Entry 1LTS (X-ray diffraction, 1.95 A resolution); this record covers chains D and E of the 7 polymer chains in the assembly.

[Chain D (and E)]
Protein: Heat-labile enterotoxin, subunit B
From: Escherichia coli
Notes: chain E of this document is another copy of the same molecule, construct and numbering; everything in this record applies to it too
UniProtKB: P32890 (ELBP_ECOLI); residues 1-103 here correspond to UniProt positions 22-124 (UniProt number = residue number + 21)
Sequence (103 residues; each row starts with the number of its first residue):
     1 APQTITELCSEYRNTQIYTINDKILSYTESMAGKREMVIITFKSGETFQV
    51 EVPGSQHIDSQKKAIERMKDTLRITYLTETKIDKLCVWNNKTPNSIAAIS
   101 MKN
Cystine bridges: C9-C86

[How chain D and chain E interact]
Residue-residue contacts (63):
  A1(D) - R35(E)
  A1(D) - M37(E)  hydrophobic
  A1(D) - Q49(E)
  A1(D) - T92(E)  hydrogen bond (backbone-backbone)
  A1(D) - P93(E)
  P2(D) - R35(E)
  P2(D) - I39(E)
  P2(D) - P93(E)
  Q3(D) - I39(E)
  Q3(D) - T47(E)
  Q3(D) - P93(E)
  I5(D) - T28(E)
  L8(D) - S30(E)
  E11(D) - R35(E)  salt bridge
  Y12(D) - A32(E)
  Y12(D) - G33(E)  hydrogen bond (side chain-backbone)
  Y12(D) - R35(E)
  I58(D) - G33(E)
  I58(D) - K34(E)
  I58(D) - E36(E)
  S60(D) - E36(E)  hydrogen bond
  Q61(D) - M31(E)  hydrogen bond (side chain-backbone)
  Q61(D) - A32(E)
  Q61(D) - G33(E)
  Q61(D) - E36(E)
  K63(D) - E66(E)  salt bridge
  K63(D) - K69(E)
  A64(D) - M31(E)  hydrophobic
  A64(D) - E36(E)
  I65(D) - M31(E)  hydrophobic
  R67(D) - E29(E)
  R67(D) - E66(E)  salt bridge
  R67(D) - K69(E)
  R67(D) - D70(E)  salt bridge
  R67(D) - R73(E)  hydrogen bond (backbone-side chain)
  M68(D) - E29(E)
  D70(D) - R73(E)
  T71(D) - E29(E)  hydrogen bond
  T71(D) - R73(E)  hydrogen bond
  I74(D) - L77(E)  hydrophobic
  T80(D) - L77(E)
  W88(D) - M31(E)  hydrophobic
  I96(D) - M31(E)
  A97(D) - S30(E)
  A97(D) - M31(E)  hydrogen bond (backbone-backbone)
  A97(D) - A32(E)  hydrogen bond (backbone-backbone)
  A98(D) - E29(E)
  A98(D) - S30(E)
  I99(D) - T28(E)
  I99(D) - E29(E)  hydrogen bond (backbone-backbone)
  S100(D) - Y27(E)
  S100(D) - T28(E)
  M101(D) - S26(E)
  M101(D) - Y27(E)  hydrogen bond (backbone-backbone)
  M101(D) - Y76(E)
  K102(D) - L25(E)
  K102(D) - S26(E)
  K102(D) - Y76(E)  hydrogen bond (backbone-side chain)
  N103(D) - K23(E)  hydrogen bond (backbone-side chain)
  N103(D) - I24(E)
  N103(D) - L25(E)  hydrogen bond (backbone-backbone)
  N103(D) - Y76(E)  hydrogen bond (backbone-side chain)
  N103(D) - E79(E)  hydrogen bond
Other interface residues (no listed pair), chain D (31 interface residues in all): T4, V50, E51
Other interface residues (no listed pair), chain E (29 interface residues in all): P53, I74

[In short]
31 residues of chain D and 29 residues of chain E are in contact; the contacts include 16 hydrogen bonds and 4
salt bridges. Polar contacts include E11(D)-R35(E), K63(D)-E66(E) and R67(D)-E66(E).
Chain D and chain E are both Heat-labile enterotoxin, subunit B (Escherichia coli); the structure, Refined
structure of E. coli heat labile enterotoxin, a close relative of cholera toxin, was determined by X-ray
diffraction.
